4NHH - chains K and A of the 12 polymer chains in the assembly; structure by X-ray diffraction, 6.50 A resolution (low resolution: residue-level contacts below are approximate; hydrogen-bond / salt-bridge calls are withheld).

# Chain K
Protein: 2G12 IgG dimer light chain
Source organism: Homo sapiens
Sequence (213 residues; each row starts with the number of its first residue):
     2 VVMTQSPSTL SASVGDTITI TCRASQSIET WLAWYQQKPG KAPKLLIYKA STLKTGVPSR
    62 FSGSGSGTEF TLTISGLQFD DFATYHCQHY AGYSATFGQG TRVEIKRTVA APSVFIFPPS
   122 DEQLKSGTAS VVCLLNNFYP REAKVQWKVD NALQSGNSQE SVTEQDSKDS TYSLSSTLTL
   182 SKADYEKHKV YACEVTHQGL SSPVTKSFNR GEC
Unresolved in the structure: 213-214
Disulfides: Cys23-Cys88, Cys134-Cys194

# Chain A
Protein: 2G12 IgG dimer heavy chain
Source organism: Homo sapiens
Sequence (211 residues; row label = number of the first residue in the row):
   238 PSVFLFPPKP KDTLMISRTP EVTCVVVDVS HEDPQVKFNW YVDGVQVHNA KTKPREQQYN
   298 STYRVVSVLT VLHQNWLDGK EYKCKVSNKA LPAPIEKTIS KAKGQPREPQ VYTLPPSREE
   358 MTKNQVSLTC LVKGFYPSDI AVEWESNGQP ENNYKTTPPV LDSDGSFFLY SKLTVDKSRW
   418 QQGNVFSCSV MHEALHNHYT QKSLSLSPGK G
Unresolved in the structure: 445-448
Disulfides: Cys261-Cys321, Cys367-Cys425

# Chain K / chain A interface
Residue-residue contacts (9):
  Ser202(K) with Tyr296(A); Asn297(A); Ser298(A)
  Ser203(K) with Tyr296(A); Asn297(A); Ser298(A); Thr299(A)
  Pro204(K) with Asn297(A); Ser298(A)
Also at the interface, not in a pair above, chain K (4 interface residues in all): Leu201
Also at the interface, not in a pair above, chain A (5 interface residues in all): Gln295

# Summary
4 residues of chain K face 5 of chain A across their interface.
Here chain K is 2G12 IgG dimer light chain and chain A is 2G12 IgG dimer heavy chain, both from Homo sapiens.
Entry 4NHH (Structure of 2G12 IgG Dimer) was determined by X-ray diffraction (same publication as 4NHG).
